PDB entry 9CSK | X-ray diffraction, 2.25 A resolution | chains A and B

== Chain A ==
Protein: G1/S-specific cyclin-D1
Source organism: Homo sapiens
UniProt: P24385 (CCND1_HUMAN); residue numbers follow UniProt; this construct covers 16-271
Sequence (257 residues; row label = number of the first residue in the row):
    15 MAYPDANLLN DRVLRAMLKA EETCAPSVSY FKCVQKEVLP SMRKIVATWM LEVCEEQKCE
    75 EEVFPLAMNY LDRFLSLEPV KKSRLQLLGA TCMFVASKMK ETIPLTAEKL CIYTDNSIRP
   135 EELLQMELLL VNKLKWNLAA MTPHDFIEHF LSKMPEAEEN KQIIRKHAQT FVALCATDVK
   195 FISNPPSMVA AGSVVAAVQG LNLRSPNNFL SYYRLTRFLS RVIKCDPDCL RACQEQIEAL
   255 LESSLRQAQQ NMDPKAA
Not modelled in the structure: 15-24, 258-271
Differences from the reference sequence: initiating methionine (15)
Curated features (UniProtKB/Swiss-Prot):
  - cross-link: K269 (Glycyl lysine isopeptide (Lys-Gly) (interchain with G-Cter in ubiquitin))

== Chain B ==
Protein: Cyclin-dependent kinase 4
Source organism: Homo sapiens
Notes: EC 2.7.11.22
UniProt: P11802 (CDK4_HUMAN); residue numbers follow UniProt; this construct covers 1-44, 48-303
Sequence (314 residues; numbered 1 to 317; 3 numbers in that range are skipped by the numbering (no residue carries them; nothing is unmodelled there); the number before each row is that of its first residue):
     1 MATSRYEPVA EIGVGAYGTV YKARDPHSGH FVALKSVRVP NGEE
    48 GLPISTVREV ALLRRLEAFE HPNVVRLMDV CATSRTDREI KVTLVFEHVD QDLRTYLDKA
   108 PPPGLPAETI KDLMRQFLRG LDFLHANCIV HRDLKPENIL VTSGGTVKLA DFGLARIYSY
   168 QMALTPVVVT LWYRAPEVLL QSTYATPVDM WSVGCIFAEM FRRKPLFCGN SEADQLGKIF
   228 DLIGLPPEDD WPRDVSLPRG AFPPRGPRPV QSVVPEMEES GAQLLLEMLT FNPHKRISAF
   288 RALQHSYLHK DEGNPELENL YFQGHHHHHH
Not modelled in the structure: 1-3, 15-17, 168-174, 296-317
Differences from the reference sequence: engineered mutation E43 (Gly in P11802), E44 (Gly in P11802); expression tag (304-317)
Residues lining bound ligands: Atirmociclib (A1AZ4): I12, V14, G18, V20, A33, K35, V72, F93, E94, H95, V96, D97, Q98, D99, E144, N145, L147, A157, D158, Y165

== Interface between chain A and chain B ==
Contacting residue pairs (39):
  A30(A) with A65(B)
  F108(A) with E44(B)
  K112(A) with E44(B), hydrogen bond (side chain-backbone); L49(B), hydrogen bond (side chain-backbone); I51(B); V54(B); R55(B), hydrogen bond (backbone-side chain)
  M113(A) with R55(B); A58(B), hydrophobic
  E115(A) with R55(B), hydrogen bond (backbone-side chain)
  T116(A) with R55(B)
  P118(A) with I51(B), hydrophobic; R55(B)
  T120(A) with E44(B)
  A121(A) with E44(B), hydrogen bond (backbone-side chain)
  L138(A) with G42(B); E43(B); E44(B); G48(B)
  Q139(A) with R82(B)
  E141(A) with G48(B); L49(B), hydrogen bond (side chain-backbone)
  L142(A) with L49(B), hydrophobic; A79(B), hydrophobic; R82(B)
  N146(A) with C78(B); A79(B), hydrogen bond (side chain-backbone)
  K149(A) with R61(B), hydrogen bond (backbone-side chain); D76(B)
  W150(A) with L49(B), hydrophobic; T53(B); V57(B), hydrophobic; A58(B); R61(B); V77(B)
  N151(A) with R61(B), hydrogen bond
  L152(A) with A58(B), hydrophobic
  A153(A) with A58(B); R62(B)
Other interface residues (no listed pair), chain A (23 interface residues in all): V27, A34, L119, V145
Other interface residues (no listed pair), chain B (24 interface residues in all): S4, L59, F66, I87, V89

== Overview ==
The interface between chain A and chain B involves 23 residues on one side and 24 on the other, with 9
hydrogen bonds. Among the polar pairs are K112(A)-E44(B), K112(A)-L49(B) and K112(A)-R55(B). Bound to chain B:
Atirmociclib.
Chain A is G1/S-specific cyclin-D1 and chain B is Cyclin-dependent kinase 4, both from Homo sapiens; the
structure, Crystal structure of CDK4 cyclin D1 in complex with atirmociclib, was determined by X-ray
diffraction together with 9D8U from the same study.
